PDB entry 7QF0 | X-ray diffraction, 2.30 A resolution | chains H and L of the 3 polymer chains in the assembly

[Chain H]
Molecule: CV2.2325 heavy chain
Source organism: Homo sapiens
Amino-acid sequence (229 residues; numbered 1 to 229; the number before each row is that of its first residue):
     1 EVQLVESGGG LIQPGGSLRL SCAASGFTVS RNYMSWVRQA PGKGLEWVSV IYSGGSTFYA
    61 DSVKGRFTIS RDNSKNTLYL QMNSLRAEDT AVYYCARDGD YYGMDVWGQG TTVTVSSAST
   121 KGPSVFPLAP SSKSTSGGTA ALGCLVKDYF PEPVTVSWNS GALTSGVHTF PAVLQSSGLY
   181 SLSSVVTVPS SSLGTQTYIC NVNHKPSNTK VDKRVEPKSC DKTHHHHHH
Disordered / not traced: 134-136, 220-229
Disulfide bonds: Cys-22/Cys-95, Cys-144/Cys-200

[Chain L]
Molecule: CV2.2325 light chain
Source organism: Homo sapiens
Amino-acid sequence (214 residues; row label = number of the first residue in the row):
     1 DIQMTQSPSF LSASVGDRVT ITCRASQGIS SFLAWYQQKP GKAPKLLIYG ASTLQSGVTS
    61 RFSGSGSGTE FTLTISSLQP EDFATYYCQR LDSYPPITFG QGTRLEIKRT VAAPSVFIFP
   121 PSDEQLKSGT ASVVCLLNNF YPREAKVQWK VDNALQSGNS QESVTEQDSK DSTYSLSSTL
   181 TLSKADYEKH KVYACEVTHQ GLSSPVTKSF NRGE
Disulfide bonds: Cys-23/Cys-88, Cys-135/Cys-195

[How chain H and chain L interact]
Contacting residue pairs - 69 pairs, chain H then chain L:
  Val-37(H) / Phe-99(L)  hydrophobic
  Gln-39(H) / Gln-38(L)  hydrogen bond
  Gln-39(H) / Tyr-87(L)  hydrogen bond
  Lys-43(H) / Tyr-87(L)
  Gly-44(H) / Tyr-87(L)
  Leu-45(H) / Pro-44(L)  hydrophobic
  Leu-45(H) / Tyr-87(L)  hydrophobic
  Leu-45(H) / Phe-99(L)
  Trp-47(H) / Pro-95(L)  hydrophobic
  Trp-47(H) / Ile-97(L)
  Tyr-52(H) / Ser-93(L)  hydrogen bond (side chain-backbone)
  Tyr-52(H) / Tyr-94(L)
  Phe-58(H) / Tyr-94(L)  hydrophobic
  Phe-58(H) / Pro-95(L)
  Tyr-59(H) / Pro-95(L)
  Tyr-94(H) / Gln-38(L)
  Tyr-94(H) / Lys-42(L)  hydrogen bond (side chain-backbone)
  Tyr-94(H) / Ala-43(L)  hydrophobic
  Asp-98(H) / Ser-93(L)  hydrogen bond
  Asp-100(H) / Leu-91(L)
  Asp-100(H) / Asp-92(L)
  Asp-100(H) / Ser-93(L)  hydrogen bond (side chain-backbone)
  Tyr-101(H) / Phe-32(L)  hydrophobic
  Tyr-101(H) / Tyr-49(L)
  Tyr-101(H) / Gly-50(L)
  Tyr-101(H) / Leu-91(L)
  Tyr-102(H) / Leu-46(L)
  Tyr-102(H) / Tyr-49(L)  hydrophobic
  Gly-103(H) / Tyr-36(L)
  Gly-103(H) / Leu-91(L)
  Met-104(H) / Tyr-36(L)  hydrogen bond (backbone-side chain)
  Met-104(H) / Leu-46(L)
  Asp-105(H) / Leu-46(L)
  Asp-105(H) / Gln-55(L)
  Trp-107(H) / Tyr-36(L)
  Trp-107(H) / Pro-44(L)
  Gly-108(H) / Ala-43(L)
  Phe-126(H) / Ser-122(L)
  Phe-126(H) / Glu-124(L)
  Phe-126(H) / Gln-125(L)
  Pro-127(H) / Ser-122(L)
  Leu-128(H) / Phe-119(L)
  Leu-128(H) / Val-134(L)  hydrophobic
  Ala-129(H) / Phe-119(L)
  Ala-141(H) / Phe-117(L)  hydrophobic
  Ala-141(H) / Phe-119(L)
  Leu-145(H) / Ser-132(L)
  Lys-147(H) / Gln-125(L)
  Lys-147(H) / Ser-132(L)
  His-168(H) / Asn-138(L)
  His-168(H) / Asn-139(L)  hydrogen bond
  His-168(H) / Ser-175(L)  hydrogen bond
  Phe-170(H) / Leu-136(L)  hydrophobic
  Phe-170(H) / Ser-163(L)
  Phe-170(H) / Thr-165(L)
  Phe-170(H) / Ser-175(L)
  Phe-170(H) / Leu-176(L)
  Phe-170(H) / Ser-177(L)
  Pro-171(H) / Ser-163(L)  hydrogen bond (backbone-side chain)
  Pro-171(H) / Val-164(L)
  Val-173(H) / Gln-161(L)
  Val-173(H) / Glu-162(L)
  Leu-174(H) / Gln-161(L)  hydrogen bond (backbone-side chain)
  Gln-175(H) / Gln-161(L)
  Ser-183(H) / Ser-177(L)  hydrogen bond
  Val-185(H) / Leu-136(L)  hydrophobic
  Thr-187(H) / Asn-138(L)
  Lys-213(H) / Glu-124(L)  salt bridge
  Lys-218(H) / Asp-123(L)  salt bridge
Interface residues without a listed pair, chain H (45 interface residues in all): Tyr-33, Glu-46, Val-125, Ser-132, Thr-139, Ala-140, Leu-142, Thr-169
Interface residues without a listed pair, chain L (43 interface residues in all): Ser-31, Thr-53, Gln-89, Thr-130, Asp-168, Glu-214

[Summary]
45 residues of chain H and 43 residues of chain L are in contact, with 12 hydrogen bonds and 2 salt bridges.
Among the polar pairs are Lys-213(H)/Glu-124(L), Lys-218(H)/Asp-123(L) and Gln-39(H)/Gln-38(L).
Here chain H is CV2.2325 heavy chain and chain L is CV2.2325 light chain, both from Homo sapiens. Entry 7QF0
(Crystal structure of the SARS-CoV-2 RBD in complex with the human antibody CV2.2325) was determined by X-ray
diffraction.
